Entry 6SR9 (X-ray diffraction, 1.84 A resolution); this record covers chain A.

# Chain A
Name: Uncharacterized protein
From: Trametes versicolor (strain FP-101664)
Reference sequence: R7S7J5 (R7S7J5_TRAVS); residue numbers follow UniProt; this construct covers 1-239
Sequence (245 residues; numbered 1 to 245; the number before each row is that of its first residue):
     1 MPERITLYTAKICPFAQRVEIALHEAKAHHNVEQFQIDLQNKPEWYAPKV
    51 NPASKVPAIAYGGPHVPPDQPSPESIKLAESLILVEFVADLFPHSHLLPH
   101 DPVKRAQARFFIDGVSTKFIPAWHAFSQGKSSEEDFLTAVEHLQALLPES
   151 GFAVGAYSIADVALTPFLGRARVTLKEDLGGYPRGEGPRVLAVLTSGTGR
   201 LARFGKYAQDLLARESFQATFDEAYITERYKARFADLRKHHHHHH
Unresolved in the structure: 1, 237-245
Sequence notes: expression tag (240-245)
Small-molecule neighbours:
  - trans-oxyresveratrol (EZE): Ile-12, Pro-14, Phe-15, Leu-39, Gln-40, His-124, Phe-167, Tyr-230, Arg-233
  - glutathione (GSH): Cys-13, Pro-14, Phe-15, Arg-18, Leu-39, Lys-42, Ser-54, Lys-55, Val-56, Pro-57, Glu-80, Ser-81
What the authors report for this chain:
  - binding site for glutathione: Cys-13

# Overview
Ligands of chain A: glutathione and trans-oxyresveratrol. From the paper: a binding site for glutathione at
Cys-13.
Chain A is Uncharacterized protein (Trametes versicolor (strain FP-101664)); the structure, Crystal structure
of glutathione transferase Omega 2C from Trametes versicolor in complex with oxyresveratrol, was determined by
X-ray diffraction (same publication as 6SR8, 6SRA, 6SRB and 6HJS).
